Entry 6Q3K (X-ray diffraction, 1.50 A resolution); this record covers chains A and B of the 3 polymer chains in the assembly.

# Chain A
Protein: HLA class I histocompatibility antigen, A-2 alpha chain
From: Homo sapiens
UniProt: P01892 (1A02_HUMAN); residues 0-275 here correspond to UniProt positions 24-299 (UniProt number = residue number + 24)
Chain sequence (276 residues; row label = number of the first residue in the row; numbering starts at 0):
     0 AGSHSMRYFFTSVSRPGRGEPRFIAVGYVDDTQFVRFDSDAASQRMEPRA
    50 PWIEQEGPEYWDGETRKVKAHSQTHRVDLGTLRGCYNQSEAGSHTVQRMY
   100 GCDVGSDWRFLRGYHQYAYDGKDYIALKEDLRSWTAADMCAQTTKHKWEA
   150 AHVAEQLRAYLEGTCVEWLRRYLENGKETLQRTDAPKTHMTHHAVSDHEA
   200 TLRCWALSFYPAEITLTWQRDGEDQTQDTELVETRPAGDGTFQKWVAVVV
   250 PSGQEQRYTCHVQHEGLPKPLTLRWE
Disordered / not traced: 275
Disulfide bonds: Cys-84/Cys-139, Cys-101/Cys-164, Cys-203/Cys-259
Sequence notes: conflict Cys-84 (Tyr108 in P01892), Cys-139 (Ala163 in P01892), Val-245 (Ala269 in P01892)
Bound ions: Co2+ site 1: His-145, His-197; Co2+ site 2 near His-151 (its only coordinating residue here); Co2+ site 3: Glu-154, His-191; Co2+ site 4 near His-192 (its only coordinating residue here); Co2+ site 5: Gln-218, His-260

# Chain B
Protein: Beta-2-microglobulin
From: Homo sapiens
UniProt: P61769 (B2MG_HUMAN); residues 1-99 here correspond to UniProt positions 21-119 (UniProt number = residue number + 20)
Chain sequence (100 residues; row label = number of the first residue in the row; numbering starts at 0):
     0 MIQRTPKIQVYSRHPAENGKSNFLNCYVSGFHPSDIEVDLLKNGERIEKV
    50 EHSDLSFSKDWSFYLLYYTEFTPTEKDEYACRVNHVTLSQPKIVKWDRDM
Disulfide bonds: Cys-25/Cys-80
Sequence notes: initiating methionine (0)
Bound ions: Co2+ near His-51 (its only coordinating residue here)
Swiss-Prot annotation at these positions:
  - modified residue: Gln-2 (Pyrrolidone carboxylic acid)
  - glycosylation: Ile-1 (N-linked (Glc) (glycation) isoleucine), Lys-19 (N-linked (Glc) (glycation) lysine), Lys-41 (N-linked (Glc) (glycation) lysine), Lys-48 (N-linked (Glc) (glycation) lysine), Lys-58 (N-linked (Glc) (glycation) lysine), Lys-91 (N-linked (Glc) (glycation) lysine), Lys-94 (N-linked (Glc) (glycation) lysine)

# Interface between chain A and chain B
Residue-residue contacts (55):
  Phe-8(A) with Ser-55(B); Phe-56(B)
  Phe-9(A) with Phe-56(B)
  Thr-10(A) with Leu-54(B); Phe-56(B); Phe-62(B)
  Val-12(A) with Ser-33(B)
  Ile-23(A) with Leu-54(B)
  Val-25(A) with Asp-53(B); Leu-54(B); Ser-55(B)
  Tyr-27(A) with Ser-55(B); Tyr-63(B)
  Gln-32(A) with Asp-53(B), hydrogen bond
  Arg-35(A) with Asp-53(B), salt bridge
  Gln-96(A) with His-31(B); Phe-56(B); Trp-60(B), hydrogen bond (side chain-backbone); Phe-62(B)
  Arg-97(A) with Phe-56(B)
  Gln-115(A) with Lys-58(B); Trp-60(B)
  Tyr-116(A) with Trp-60(B)
  Ala-117(A) with Trp-60(B)
  Asp-119(A) with Met-0(B); Ile-1(B); His-31(B)
  Gly-120(A) with His-31(B); Trp-60(B)
  Lys-121(A) with Met-0(B)
  Asp-122(A) with Trp-60(B), hydrogen bond
  His-192(A) with Asp-98(B), salt bridge
  Arg-202(A) with Asp-98(B)
  Trp-204(A) with Asp-98(B); Met-99(B)
  Val-231(A) with Gln-8(B)
  Glu-232(A) with Lys-6(B), salt bridge; Gln-8(B); Tyr-26(B), hydrogen bond; Ser-28(B), hydrogen bond
  Thr-233(A) with Tyr-26(B)
  Arg-234(A) with Gln-8(B); Tyr-10(B); Met-99(B), hydrogen bond (side chain-backbone)
  Pro-235(A) with Tyr-10(B), hydrogen bond (backbone-side chain); Asn-24(B); Tyr-26(B); Leu-65(B), hydrophobic
  Ala-236(A) with Arg-12(B), hydrogen bond (backbone-side chain); Asn-24(B), hydrogen bond (backbone-side chain)
  Gly-237(A) with Arg-12(B), hydrogen bond (backbone-side chain)
  Asp-238(A) with Arg-12(B)
  Gln-242(A) with Tyr-10(B); Arg-12(B), hydrogen bond (side chain-backbone)
  Trp-244(A) with Met-99(B), hydrogen bond (side chain-backbone)
Other interface residues (no listed pair), chain A (33 interface residues in all): Thr-94, Met-98
Other interface residues (no listed pair), chain B (24 interface residues in all): Ser-11, Asp-59

# Overview
The interface between chain A and chain B involves 33 residues on one side and 24 on the other; the contacts
include 12 hydrogen bonds and 3 salt bridges. Polar contacts include Arg-35(A)/Asp-53(B), His-192(A)/Asp-98(B)
and Glu-232(A)/Lys-6(B). His-145(A) and His-197(A) coordinate Co2+ site 1.
Here chain A is HLA class I histocompatibility antigen, A-2 alpha chain and chain B is Beta-2-microglobulin,
both from Homo sapiens. Entry 6Q3K (Engineered Human HLA_A2 MHC Class I molecule in complex with NV9 peptide)
was determined by X-ray diffraction.
